1JE8 - chains D and B of the 4 polymer chains in the assembly; structure by X-ray diffraction, 2.12 A resolution.

[Chain D]
Molecule: 20-nt DNA strand
Sequence (20 nucleotides; each row starts with the number of its first residue):
    21 CGTACCCATTAATGGGTACG

[Chain B]
Molecule: Nitrate/Nitrite Response Regulator Protein NARL
Organism: Escherichia coli
Notes: fragment: DNA Binding Domain (147-216)
Reference sequence: P10957 (NARL_ECOLI); residue numbers follow UniProt; this construct covers 147-216
Sequence (82 residues; each row starts with the number of its first residue; note: 147 numbers in that range are skipped by the numbering (no residue carries them; nothing is unmodelled there); numbers below 1 keep their minus sign (Mse-12 is residue -12)):
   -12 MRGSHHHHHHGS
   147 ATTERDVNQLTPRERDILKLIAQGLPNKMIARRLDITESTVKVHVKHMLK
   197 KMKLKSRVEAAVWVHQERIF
Unresolved in the structure: -12 to -1, 147-150
Construct notes: expression tag (-12 to -1); modified residue (175, 194, 198)
Modified residues: Mse-12 (selenomethionine); Mse175, Mse194, Mse198 (selenomethionine; parent Met)

[Interface between chain D and chain B]
Pairs across the interface - 12 pairs, chain D then chain B:
  DA31(D) with Lys174(B), salt bridge to the phosphate
  DA32(D) with Pro172(B), phosphate contact; Asn173(B), hydrogen bond to the phosphate; Arg203(B), salt bridge to the phosphate
  DT33(D) with Lys188(B), base contact; Val191(B), phosphate contact; Ser202(B), phosphate contact; Arg203(B), salt bridge to the phosphate
  DG34(D) with Lys192(B), base contact; Leu195(B), phosphate contact
  DG35(D) with Lys192(B), hydrogen bond to the base
  DG36(D) with Lys192(B), hydrogen bond to the base
Other interface residues (no listed pair), chain B (11 interface residues in all): Val189, Lys201

[In short]
6 residues of chain D and 11 residues of chain B are in contact; the contacts include 3 hydrogen bonds and 3
salt bridges. Among the polar pairs are DG35(D)-Lys192(B), DG36(D)-Lys192(B) and DA32(D)-Asn173(B).
Chain D is a 20-nt DNA strand and chain B is Nitrate/Nitrite Response Regulator Protein NARL (Escherichia
coli); the structure, Two-Component response regulator NarL/DNA Complex: DNA Bending Found in a High Affinity
Site, was determined by X-ray diffraction.
